PDB entry 5L7Y | X-ray diffraction, 1.91 A resolution | chain A

Chain A:
Name: 17-beta-hydroxysteroid dehydrogenase 14
Organism: Homo sapiens
Notes: EC 1.1.1.-
UniProtKB: Q9BPX1 (DHB14_HUMAN); numbering as in UniProt (aligned over 1-270)
Chain sequence (274 residues; each row starts with the number of its first residue; numbers below 1 keep their minus sign (Gly-1 is residue -1)):
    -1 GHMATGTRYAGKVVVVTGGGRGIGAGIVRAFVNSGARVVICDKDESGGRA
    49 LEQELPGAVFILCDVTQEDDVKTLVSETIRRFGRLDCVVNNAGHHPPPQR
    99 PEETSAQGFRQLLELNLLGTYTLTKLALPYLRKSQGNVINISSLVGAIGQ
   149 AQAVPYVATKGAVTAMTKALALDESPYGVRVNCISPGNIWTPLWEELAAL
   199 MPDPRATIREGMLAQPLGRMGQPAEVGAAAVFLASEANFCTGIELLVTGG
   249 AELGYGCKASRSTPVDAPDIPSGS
Not modelled in the structure: -1 to 3, 257-268, 272
Construct notes: expression tag (-1 to 0, 271-272)
Swiss-Prot annotation at these positions:
  - active site: Tyr154 (Proton acceptor)
  - binding site (NAD(+)): Arg19, Ile21, Asp40, Lys41, Asp62, Val63, Asn89, Tyr154, Lys158, Ile187, Thr189, Leu191
Bound ions: Na+: Glu50, Leu53, Ala56
Ligand contacts:
  - 6QO ((4-fluoranyl-3-oxidanyl-phenyl)-[6-(2-fluoranyl-3-oxidanyl-phenyl)pyridin-2-yl]methanone), molecule 1: Gly18, Arg19, Arg27, Asp42, Ser44, Gly45, Ala48, Glu52
  - 6QO, molecule 2: His93, Pro94, Pro96, Ser141, Leu142, Val143, Gln148, Ala149, Gln150, Ala151, Tyr154, Pro184, Gly185, Asn186, Leu191, Trp192, Leu195, Tyr253
  - NAD (nicotinamide-adenine-dinucleotide): Gly16, Gly18, Arg19, Gly20, Ile21, Gly22, Cys39, Asp40, Lys41, Asp42, Cys61, Asp62, Val63, Thr64, Asn89, Ala90, Gly91, Leu113, Ile139, Ser140, Ser141, Tyr154, Lys158, Pro184, Gly185, Asn186, Ile187, Thr189, Pro190, Leu191, Trp192

In short:
Chain A binds NAD and compound 6QO. Glu50, Leu53 and Ala56 form the Na+ site. From UniProt: active-site
residue Tyr154 and 12 NAD+-binding residues.
Chain A is 17-beta-hydroxysteroid dehydrogenase 14 (Homo sapiens); the structure, 17beta-hydroxysteroid
dehydrogenase 14 variant T205 in complex with a non-steroidal inhibitor, was determined by X-ray diffraction
(same publication as 5L7T, 5L7W and 5EN4).
